PDB entry 7OW3 | X-ray diffraction, 2.46 A resolution | chains A and C of the 3 polymer chains in the assembly

[Chain A]
Protein: MHC class I antigen
Source organism: Homo sapiens
UniProtKB: A0A583ZB34 (A0A583ZB34_HUMAN); residues 1-275 here correspond to UniProt positions 25-299 (UniProt number = residue number + 24)
Amino-acid sequence (275 residues; numbered 1 to 275; the number before each row is that of its first residue):
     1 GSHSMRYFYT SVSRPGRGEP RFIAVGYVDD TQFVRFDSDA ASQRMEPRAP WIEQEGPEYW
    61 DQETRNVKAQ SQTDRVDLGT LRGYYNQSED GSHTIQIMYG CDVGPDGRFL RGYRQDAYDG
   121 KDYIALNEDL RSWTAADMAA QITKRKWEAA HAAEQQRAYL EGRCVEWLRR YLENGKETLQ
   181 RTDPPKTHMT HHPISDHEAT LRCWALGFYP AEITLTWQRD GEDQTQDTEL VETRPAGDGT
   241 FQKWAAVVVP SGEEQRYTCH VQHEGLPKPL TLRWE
Disordered / not traced: 1
Disulfides: Cys101-Cys164, Cys203-Cys259

[Chain C]
Protein: KRAS peptide (VVVGAGGVGK)
Notes: EC 3.6.5.2
UniProtKB: P01111 (RASN_HUMAN); residues 1-10 here correspond to UniProt positions 7-16 (UniProt number = residue number + 6)
Amino-acid sequence (10 residues; row label = number of the first residue in the row):
     1 VVVGAGGVGK
UniProt features mapped onto this chain:
  - binding site (GTP): Gly4 to Lys10
From the paper describing this entry:
  - conformationally variable residues (order/disorder transition): Ala5, Gly6
  - mutagenesis - G4A, G9A: decreased binding to JDI TCR

[Chain A / chain C interface]
Residue-residue contacts - 34 pairs, chain A then chain C:
  Met5(A) with Val1(C)
  Tyr7(A) with Val1(C), hydrogen bond (side chain-backbone); Val2(C), hydrophobic
  Tyr9(A) with Val2(C)
  Met45(A) with Val2(C), hydrophobic
  Tyr59(A) with Val1(C), hydrophobic
  Glu63(A) with Val1(C); Val2(C), hydrogen bond (side chain-backbone)
  Asn66(A) with Val2(C); Gly4(C); Ala5(C), hydrogen bond (side chain-backbone)
  Asp77(A) with Gly9(C); Lys10(C), hydrogen bond (side chain-backbone)
  Thr80(A) with Lys10(C)
  Leu81(A) with Lys10(C)
  Tyr84(A) with Lys10(C), hydrogen bond (side chain-backbone)
  Ile95(A) with Lys10(C)
  Tyr99(A) with Val2(C); Val3(C), hydrogen bond (side chain-backbone)
  Asp116(A) with Lys10(C), salt bridge
  Tyr123(A) with Lys10(C)
  Thr143(A) with Lys10(C), hydrogen bond (side chain-backbone)
  Lys146(A) with Lys10(C), hydrogen bond (side chain-backbone)
  Trp147(A) with Val8(C), hydrogen bond (side chain-backbone); Gly9(C), hydrogen bond (side chain-backbone); Lys10(C)
  Gln156(A) with Val3(C)
  Tyr159(A) with Val1(C), hydrogen bond (side chain-backbone); Val2(C); Val3(C)
  Arg163(A) with Val1(C); Val2(C), hydrogen bond (side chain-backbone)
  Trp167(A) with Val1(C)
  Tyr171(A) with Val1(C), hydrogen bond (side chain-backbone)
Interface residues without a listed pair, chain A (31 interface residues in all): Gln62, Val67, Ala69, Gln70, Thr73, Ala150, Ala152, Gln155
Interface residues without a listed pair, chain C (9 interface residues in all): Gly6

[Overview]
The interface between chain A and chain C involves 31 residues on one side and 9 on the other, with 13
hydrogen bonds and 1 salt bridge. Polar pairs include Asp116(A)-Lys10(C), Tyr7(A)-Val1(C) and
Glu63(A)-Val2(C). From the paper: G4A and G9A of chain C reduce binding to JDI TCR; conformational variability
at Ala5(C) and Gly6(C).
Here chain A is MHC class I antigen (Homo sapiens) and chain C is KRAS peptide (VVVGAGGVGK). Entry 7OW3
(Crystal structure of HLA-A*11:01 in complex with KRAS peptide (VVVGAGGVGK)) was determined by X-ray
diffraction (same publication as 7OW4, 7OW5, 7OW6 and 7PB2).
